PDB entry 2WKD | X-ray diffraction, 2.10 A resolution | chain A

# Chain A
Molecule: ORF34P2
Organism: Lactococcus phage P2
UniProt: Q09WL7 (Q09WL7_9CAUD); residues 2-118 here correspond to UniProt positions 15-131 (UniProt number = residue number + 13)
Chain sequence (119 residues; each row starts with the number of its first residue; numbering starts at 0):
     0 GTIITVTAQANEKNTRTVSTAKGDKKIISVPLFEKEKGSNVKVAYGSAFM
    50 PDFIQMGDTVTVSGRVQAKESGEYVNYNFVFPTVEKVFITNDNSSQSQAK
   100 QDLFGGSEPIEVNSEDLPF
Unresolved in the structure: 36-39, 69-74, 89-118
Modified / non-standard residues: Mse49 (selenomethionine; parent Met); Mse55 (selenomethionine; parent Met)
Differences from the reference sequence: expression tag (0-1); engineered mutation Mse49 (Leu62 in Q09WL7), Mse55 (Leu68 in Q09WL7)

# In short
Chain A is ORF34P2 (Lactococcus phage P2); the structure, Crystal structure of a double Ile-to-Met mutant of
protein ORF34 from lactococcus phage p2, was determined by X-ray diffraction, deposited together with 2WKC.
